5NQK - chains H and L of the 5 polymer chains in the assembly; structure by X-ray diffraction, 3.25 A resolution.

== Chain H ==
Molecule: HLA class I histocompatibility antigen, A-2 alpha chain
Organism: Homo sapiens
Notes: engineered mutation(s): A245V
UniProt: P01892 (1A02_HUMAN); residues 1-276 here correspond to UniProt positions 25-300 (UniProt number = residue number + 24)
Amino-acid sequence (276 residues; numbered 1 to 276; the number before each row is that of its first residue):
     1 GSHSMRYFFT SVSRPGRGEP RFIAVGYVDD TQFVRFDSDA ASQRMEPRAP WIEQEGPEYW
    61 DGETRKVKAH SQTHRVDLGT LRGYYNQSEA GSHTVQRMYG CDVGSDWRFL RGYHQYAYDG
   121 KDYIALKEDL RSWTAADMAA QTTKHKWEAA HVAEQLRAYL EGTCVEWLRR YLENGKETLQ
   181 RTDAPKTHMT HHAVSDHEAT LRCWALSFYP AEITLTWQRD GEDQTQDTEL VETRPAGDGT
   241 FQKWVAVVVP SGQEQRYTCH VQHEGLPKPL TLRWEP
Not modelled in the structure: 276
Disulfides: Cys-101/Cys-164, Cys-203/Cys-259
Construct notes: conflict Val-245 (Ala269 in P01892)

== Chain L ==
Molecule: Beta-2-microglobulin
Organism: Homo sapiens
UniProt: P61769 (B2MG_HUMAN); residues 1-99 here correspond to UniProt positions 21-119 (UniProt number = residue number + 20)
Amino-acid sequence (100 residues; numbered 0 to 99; the number before each row is that of its first residue; numbering starts at 0):
     0 MIQRTPKIQV YSRHPAENGK SNFLNCYVSG FHPSDIEVDL LKNGERIEKV EHSDLSFSKD
    60 WSFYLLYYTE FTPTEKDEYA CRVNHVTLSQ PKIVKWDRDM
Disulfides: Cys-25/Cys-80
Construct notes: initiating methionine (0)
Swiss-Prot annotation at these positions:
  - modified residue: Gln-2 (Pyrrolidone carboxylic acid)
  - glycosylation: Ile-1 (N-linked (Glc) (glycation) isoleucine), Lys-19 (N-linked (Glc) (glycation) lysine), Lys-41 (N-linked (Glc) (glycation) lysine), Lys-48 (N-linked (Glc) (glycation) lysine), Lys-58 (N-linked (Glc) (glycation) lysine), Lys-91 (N-linked (Glc) (glycation) lysine), Lys-94 (N-linked (Glc) (glycation) lysine)

== How chain H and chain L interact ==
Contacting residue pairs - 60 pairs, chain H then chain L:
  Phe-8(H) / Ser-55(L)
  Phe-8(H) / Phe-56(L)
  Phe-9(H) / Phe-56(L)
  Thr-10(H) / Leu-54(L)
  Thr-10(H) / Phe-56(L)
  Thr-10(H) / Phe-62(L)
  Val-12(H) / Ser-33(L)
  Val-25(H) / Asp-53(L)
  Val-25(H) / Leu-54(L)
  Tyr-27(H) / Ser-55(L)
  Tyr-27(H) / Tyr-63(L)
  Gln-32(H) / Asp-53(L)
  Arg-35(H) / Asp-53(L)  salt bridge
  Arg-48(H) / Asp-53(L)  salt bridge
  His-93(H) / Met-0(L)
  Gln-96(H) / His-31(L)  hydrogen bond
  Gln-96(H) / Phe-56(L)
  Gln-96(H) / Trp-60(L)  hydrogen bond (side chain-backbone)
  Gln-96(H) / Phe-62(L)
  Arg-97(H) / Phe-56(L)
  Met-98(H) / Phe-56(L)  hydrophobic
  Gln-115(H) / Lys-58(L)
  Gln-115(H) / Trp-60(L)
  Tyr-116(H) / Trp-60(L)
  Ala-117(H) / Trp-60(L)
  Asp-119(H) / Met-0(L)
  Asp-119(H) / Ile-1(L)
  Asp-119(H) / His-31(L)
  Gly-120(H) / His-31(L)  hydrogen bond (backbone-side chain)
  Lys-121(H) / Ile-1(L)
  Asp-122(H) / Trp-60(L)  hydrogen bond
  His-192(H) / Asp-98(L)  salt bridge
  Arg-202(H) / Asp-98(L)  hydrogen bond (side chain-backbone)
  Arg-202(H) / Met-99(L)
  Trp-204(H) / Arg-97(L)
  Trp-204(H) / Asp-98(L)
  Trp-204(H) / Met-99(L)
  Leu-206(H) / Pro-14(L)
  Val-231(H) / Gln-8(L)
  Glu-232(H) / Lys-6(L)  salt bridge
  Glu-232(H) / Gln-8(L)  hydrogen bond (backbone-side chain)
  Glu-232(H) / Ser-28(L)  hydrogen bond
  Thr-233(H) / Tyr-26(L)
  Arg-234(H) / Gln-8(L)  hydrogen bond
  Arg-234(H) / Tyr-10(L)
  Arg-234(H) / Met-99(L)  hydrogen bond (side chain-backbone)
  Pro-235(H) / Tyr-10(L)  hydrogen bond (backbone-side chain)
  Pro-235(H) / Asn-24(L)
  Pro-235(H) / Tyr-26(L)
  Pro-235(H) / Leu-65(L)
  Ala-236(H) / Arg-12(L)
  Ala-236(H) / Asn-24(L)  hydrogen bond (backbone-side chain)
  Gly-237(H) / Arg-12(L)  hydrogen bond (backbone-side chain)
  Gly-237(H) / Asn-24(L)
  Gly-237(H) / Leu-65(L)
  Asp-238(H) / Arg-12(L)  salt bridge
  Gln-242(H) / Tyr-10(L)
  Gln-242(H) / Ser-11(L)
  Gln-242(H) / Arg-12(L)  hydrogen bond (side chain-backbone)
  Trp-244(H) / Met-99(L)  hydrogen bond (side chain-backbone)
Interface residues without a listed pair, chain H (38 interface residues in all): Arg-17, Ile-23, Ser-92, Thr-94
Interface residues without a listed pair, chain L (28 interface residues in all): His-13, Pro-32, Asp-34

== Summary ==
38 residues of chain H and 28 residues of chain L are in contact; the contacts include 14 hydrogen bonds and 5
salt bridges. Among the polar pairs are Arg-35(H)/Asp-53(L), Arg-48(H)/Asp-53(L) and His-192(H)/Asp-98(L).
Here chain H is HLA class I histocompatibility antigen, A-2 alpha chain and chain L is Beta-2-microglobulin,
both from Homo sapiens. Entry 5NQK (human 199.16 TCR in complex with Melan-A/MART-1 (26-35) peptide and
HLA-A2) was determined by X-ray diffraction.
